8YZS - chains A and E of the 3 polymer chains in the assembly; structure by X-ray diffraction, 2.31 A resolution.

== Chain A ==
Molecule: Nucleus accumbens-associated protein 1
Organism: Homo sapiens
Notes: fragment: BEN domain
UniProt: Q96RE7 (NACC1_HUMAN); numbering as in UniProt (aligned over 341-477)
Sequence (139 residues; row label = number of the first residue in the row):
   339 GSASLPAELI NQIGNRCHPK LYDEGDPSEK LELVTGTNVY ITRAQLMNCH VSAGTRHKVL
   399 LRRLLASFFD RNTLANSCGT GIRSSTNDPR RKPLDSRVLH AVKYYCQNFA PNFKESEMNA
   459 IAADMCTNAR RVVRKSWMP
Not modelled in the structure: 339-344
Differences from the reference sequence: expression tag (339-340)
Modified / non-standard residues: Mse385, Mse456, Mse463, Mse476 (selenomethionine; parent Met)
UniProt features mapped onto this chain:
  - cross-link: Lys452 (Glycyl lysine isopeptide (Lys-Gly) (interchain with G-Cter in SUMO2))
What the authors report for this chain:
  - binding site for CATG-containing DNA (chain E): Arg400, Arg401, Asp462, Asn466, Arg472
  - binding site for CATG-containing DNA: Gly419 to Ile420, Arg421, Ser423, Arg429, Thr465, Arg468, Arg469
  - mutagenesis - R421A, R429A, D462A, R468A: decreased binding to CATG-containing DNA (chain E)
  - mutagenesis - R469A: abolished binding to CATG-containing DNA (chain E)
  - disease-associated variants - R400G, R400W, R401Q, R421H, R429W, R468C, R468H: decreased binding to CATG-containing DNA (chain E) (proposed by the authors, not directly observed)
  - specificity-determining residues: Arg469
  - mutagenesis - R469A: abolished binding to target DNA
  - disease-associated variants - R400G, R400W, R401Q, R421H, R429W, R468C, R468H: decreased binding to target DNA (proposed by the authors, not directly observed)

== Chain E ==
Molecule: CATG-containing DNA
Sequence (11 nucleotides; row label = number of the first residue in the row):
     1 TTTACATGTA A

== How chain A and chain E interact ==
Residue-residue contacts (17):
  Lys396(A) with DC5(E), phosphate contact
  Val397(A) with DA4(E), phosphate contact; DC5(E), phosphate contact
  Arg400(A) with DA4(E), salt bridge to the phosphate; DC5(E), salt bridge to the phosphate
  Arg401(A) with DA4(E), salt bridge to the phosphate
  Arg409(A) with DT3(E), salt bridge to the phosphate
  Asp462(A) with DC5(E), hydrogen bond to the base; DA6(E), hydrogen bond to the base
  Mse463(A) with DA4(E), phosphate contact
  Asn466(A) with DT3(E), hydrogen bond to the phosphate
  Arg469(A) with DT3(E), base contact; DA4(E), base contact
  Val470(A) with DT2(E), phosphate contact; DT3(E), phosphate contact
  Arg472(A) with DT1(E), sugar contact; DT2(E), salt bridge to the phosphate
Also at the interface, not in a pair above, chain A (12 interface residues in all): Arg421
Also at the interface, not in a pair above, chain E (7 interface residues in all): DA11

== Overview ==
Chain A and chain E form an interface of 12 and 7 residues respectively, with 3 hydrogen bonds and 5 salt
bridges. Polar contacts include Asp462(A)-DC5(E), Asp462(A)-DA6(E) and Asn466(A)-DT3(E). From the paper: a
binding site for CATG-containing DNA at Gly419(A), Arg421(A) and Ser423(A) among others; R421A, R429A and
D462A of chain A, among others, reduce binding to CATG-containing DNA (chain E); 12 substitutions were tested
in all.
Chain A is Nucleus accumbens-associated protein 1 (Homo sapiens) and chain E is CATG-containing DNA; the
structure, Structure of the NACC1 BEN domain in complex with its target DNA, was determined by X-ray
diffraction (same publication as 8YZT).
